PDB entry 1P1N | X-ray diffraction, 1.60 A resolution | chain A

# Chain A
Molecule: Glutamate receptor 2
Source organism: Rattus norvegicus
Notes: fragment: ligand binding core (S1S2J)
Reference sequence: P19491 (GRIA2_RAT); the construct has insertions or renumbered stretches relative to UniProt, so the offset changes along the chain: 3-117 = UniProt 413-527; 120-263 = UniProt 653-796
Sequence (263 residues; row label = number of the first residue in the row):
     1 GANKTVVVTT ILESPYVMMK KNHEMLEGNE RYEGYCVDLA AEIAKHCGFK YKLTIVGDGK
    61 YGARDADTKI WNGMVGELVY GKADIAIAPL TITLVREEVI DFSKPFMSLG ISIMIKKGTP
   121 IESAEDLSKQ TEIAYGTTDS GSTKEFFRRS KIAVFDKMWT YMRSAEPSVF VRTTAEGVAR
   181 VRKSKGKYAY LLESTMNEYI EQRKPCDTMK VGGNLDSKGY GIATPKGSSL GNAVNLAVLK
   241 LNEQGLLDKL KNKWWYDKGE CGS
Not modelled in the structure: 1-3, 262-263
Differences from the reference sequence: cloning artifact (1-2); linker (118-119); engineered mutation Thr138 (Leu672 in P19491)
UniProt features mapped onto this chain:
  - binding site (L-glutamate): Pro89, Thr91, Arg96, Ser142, Thr143, Glu193
  - site: Arg64 (Interaction with the cone snail toxin Con-ikot-ikot), Ile121 (Crucial to convey clamshell closure to channel opening), Arg148 (Interaction with the cone snail toxin Con-ikot-ikot), Lys240 (Interaction with the cone snail toxin Con-ikot-ikot)
  - glycosylation: Asn3 (N-linked (GlcNAc...) asparagine)
  - modified residue (Phosphoserine): Ser150, Ser184
Disulfide bonds: Cys206-Cys261
Small-molecule neighbours: 3-(carboxymethyl)-4-isopropenylproline (KAI): Glu13, Tyr61, Pro89, Leu90, Thr91, Arg96, Thr138, Ser140, Gly141, Ser142, Thr143, Thr174, Leu192, Glu193, Met196, Tyr220

# Overview
Ligands of chain A: 3-(carboxymethyl)-4-isopropenylproline. Curated annotation (UniProt) lists 6
L-glutamate-binding residues.
Chain A is Glutamate receptor 2 (Rattus norvegicus); the structure, GluR2 Ligand Binding Core (S1S2J) Mutant
L650T in Complex with Kainate, was determined by X-ray diffraction (same publication as 1P1O, 1P1Q, 1P1U and
1P1W).
